Entry 7XL4 (electron microscopy, 3.86 A resolution); this record covers chains A and C of the 7 polymer chains in the assembly.

Chain A:
Molecule: DNA-directed RNA polymerase subunit alpha
Organism: Pseudomonas aeruginosa PAO1
Notes: EC 2.7.7.6
Reference sequence: O52760 (RPOA_PSEAE); residues 1-333 here = UniProt positions 1-333
Sequence (345 residues; numbered -11 to 333; the number before each row is that of its first residue; numbers below 1 keep their minus sign (Met-11 is residue -11)):
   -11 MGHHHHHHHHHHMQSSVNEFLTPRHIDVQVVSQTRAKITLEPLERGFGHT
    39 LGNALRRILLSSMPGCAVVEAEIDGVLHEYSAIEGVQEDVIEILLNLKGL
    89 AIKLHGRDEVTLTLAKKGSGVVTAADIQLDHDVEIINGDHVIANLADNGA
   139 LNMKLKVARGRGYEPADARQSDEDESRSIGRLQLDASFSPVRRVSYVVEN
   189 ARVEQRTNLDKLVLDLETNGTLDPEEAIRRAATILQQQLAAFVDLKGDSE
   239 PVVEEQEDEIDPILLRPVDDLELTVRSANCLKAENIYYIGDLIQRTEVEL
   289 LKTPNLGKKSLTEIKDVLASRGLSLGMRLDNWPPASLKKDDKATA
Not modelled in the structure: -11 to 7, 233-333
Sequence notes: initiating methionine (-11); expression tag (-10 to 0)

Chain C:
Molecule: DNA-directed RNA polymerase subunit beta
Organism: Pseudomonas aeruginosa PAO1
Notes: EC 2.7.7.6
Reference sequence: Q51561 (RPOB_PSEAE); numbering as in UniProt (aligned over 1-1357)
Sequence (1359 residues; each row starts with the number of its first residue; numbers below 1 keep their minus sign (Met-1 is residue -1)):
    -1 MGMAYSYTEKKRIRKDFSKLPDVMDVPYLLAIQLDSYREFLQAGATKEQF
    49 RDVGLHAAFKSVFPIISYSGNAALEYVGYRLGEPAFDVKECVLRGVTFAV
    99 PLRVKVRLIIFDRESSNKAIKDIKEQEVYMGEIPLMTENGTFIINGTERV
   149 IVSQLHRSPGVFFDHDRGKTHSSGKLLYSARIIPYRGSWLDFEFDPKDCV
   199 FVRIDRRRKLPASVLLRALGYSTEEILNAFYATNVFHIKGETLNLELVPQ
   249 RLRGEVASIDIKDGSGKVIVEQGRRITARHINQLEKAGVSQLEVPFDYLI
   299 GRTIAKAIVHPATGEIIAECNTELTLDLLAKVAKAQVVRIETLYTNDIDC
   349 GPFISDTLKIDNTSNQLEALVEIYRMMRPGEPPTKEAAETLFGNLFFSAE
   399 RYDLSAVGRMKFNRRIGRTEIEGPGVLSKEDIIDVLKTLVDIRNGKGIVD
   449 DIDHLGNRRVRCVGEMAENQFRVGLVRVERAVKERLSMAESEGLMPQDLI
   499 NAKPVAAAIKEFFGSSQLSQFMDQNNPLSEITHKRRVSALGPGGLTRERA
   549 GFEVRDVHPTHYGRVCPIETPEGPNIGLINSLATYARTNKYGFLESPYRV
   599 VKDSLVTDEIVFLSAIEEADHVIAQASATLNEKGQLVDELVAVRHLNEFT
   649 VKAPEDVTLMDVSPKQVVSVAASLIPFLEHDDANRALMGSNMQRQAVPTL
   699 RADKPLVGTGMERNVARDSGVCVVARRGGVIDSVDASRVVVRVADDEVET
   749 GEAGVDIYNLTKYTRSNQNTCINQRPLVSKGDVVARGDILADGPSTDMGE
   799 LALGQNMRVAFMPWNGFNFEDSICLSERVVQEDRFTTIHIQELTCVARDT
   849 KLGPEEITADIPNVGEAALNKLDEAGIVYVGAEVQAGDILVGKVTPKGET
   899 QLTPEEKLLRAIFGEKASDVKDTSLRVPTGTKGTVIDVQVFTRDGVERDS
   949 RALSIEKMQLDQIRKDLNEEFRIVEGATFERLRAALVGAKAEGGPALKKG
   999 TEITDDYLDGLERGQWFKLRMADDALNEQLEKAQAYISDRRQLLDDKFED
  1049 KKRKLQQGDDLAPGVLKIVKVYLAIKRRIQPGDKMAGRHGNKGVVSVIMP
  1099 VEDMPHDANGTPVDIVLNPLGVPSRMNVGQILETHLGLAAKGLGEKINRM
  1149 LEEQRKVAELRKFLHEIYNEIGGREENLDELGDNEILALAKNLRGGVPMA
  1199 TPVFDGAKEREIKAMLKLADLPESGQMRLFDGRTGNQFERPTTVGYMYML
  1249 KLNHLVDDKMHARSTGSYSLVTQQPLGGKAQFGGQRFGEMEVWALEAYGA
  1299 AYTLQEMLTVKSDDVNGRTKMYKNIVDGDHRMEAGMPESFNVLIKEIRSL
  1349 GIDIELETE
Not modelled in the structure: -1 to 2, 990-1019, 1357
Sequence notes: initiating methionine (-1); expression tag (0)

Chain A / chain C interface:
Contacting residue pairs (57; chain A residue first):
  His37(A) with Gly1233(C), hydrogen bond (side chain-backbone)
  Asn41(A) with Gly1230(C); Arg1231(C); Gly1233(C)
  Arg44(A) with Glu1100(C); His1104(C)
  Arg45(A) with Glu1100(C), hydrogen bond (side chain-backbone); Asp1101(C), salt bridge; Gly1230(C), hydrogen bond (side chain-backbone); Arg1231(C)
  Leu48(A) with Glu1100(C)
  Ser49(A) with Glu1100(C), hydrogen bond (backbone-side chain)
  Leu65(A) with Val878(C)
  His66(A) with Val878(C); Gly879(C); Thr932(C); Val933(C); Ile934(C)
  Glu67(A) with Lys1074(C)
  Tyr68(A) with Tyr761(C); Ile836(C), hydrophobic; Ala1072(C), hydrogen bond (side chain-backbone); Lys1074(C)
  Ala70(A) with Lys760(C)
  Glu72(A) with Lys963(C), salt bridge
  Gly73(A) with Asp733(C), hydrogen bond (backbone-side chain)
  Val74(A) with Asp733(C); Ala734(C)
  Gln75(A) with Ala734(C); Val776(C), hydrogen bond (side chain-backbone)
  Asp77(A) with Tyr761(C), hydrogen bond; Arg773(C), salt bridge
  Ile79(A) with Leu698(C), hydrophobic; Tyr761(C); Ile836(C), hydrophobic
  Glu80(A) with Arg773(C), salt bridge
  Leu83(A) with Leu698(C), hydrophobic; Arg699(C)
  Lys86(A) with Gln829(C), hydrogen bond (side chain-backbone); Asp831(C), salt bridge
  Tyr151(A) with Gln829(C); Arg1076(C), hydrogen bond
  Glu163(A) with Asn868(C)
  Ser166(A) with Gly879(C); Glu881(C)
  Ile167(A) with Val878(C); Gly879(C); Ala880(C)
  Ser175(A) with Gln829(C)
  Arg180(A) with Arg826(C), hydrogen bond (backbone-side chain)
  Arg181(A) with Asn1107(C), hydrogen bond (side chain-backbone); Gly1108(C); Thr1109(C)
  Ser183(A) with Ala1106(C); Asn1107(C), hydrogen bond (side chain-backbone); Gly1108(C), hydrogen bond (side chain-backbone)
  Tyr184(A) with Gly1233(C)
Other interface residues (no listed pair), chain A (35 interface residues in all): Ile71, Glu76, Pro153, Asp173, Val179, Val182
Other interface residues (no listed pair), chain C (45 interface residues in all): Val732, Asn771, Pro774, Val828, Glu830, Lys869, Tyr877, Val1099, Pro1110, Asp1229, Thr1232

In short:
35 residues of chain A and 45 residues of chain C are in contact, with 14 hydrogen bonds and 5 salt bridges.
Among the polar pairs are Arg45(A)-Asp1101(C), Glu72(A)-Lys963(C) and Asp77(A)-Arg773(C).
Chain A is DNA-directed RNA polymerase subunit alpha and chain C is DNA-directed RNA polymerase subunit beta,
both from Pseudomonas aeruginosa PAO1; the structure, Cryo-EM structure of Pseudomonas aeruginosa RNAP sigmaS
holoenzyme complexes with transcription factor SutA (closed lobe), was determined by electron microscopy (same
publication as 7F0R, 7VF9 and 7XL3).
